Entry 6NA6 (X-ray diffraction, 2.10 A resolution); this record covers chains A and C of the 4 polymer chains in the assembly.

# Chain A (and C)
Name: Putative crotonyl-CoA reductase
Source organism: Kitasatospora setae (strain ATCC 33774 / DSM 43861 / JCM 3304 / KCC A-0304 / NBRC 14216 / KM-6054)
Notes: chain C of this document is another copy of the same molecule, construct and numbering; everything in this record applies to it too
UniProtKB: E4N096 (E4N096_KITSK); residue numbers follow UniProt; this construct covers 1-443
Sequence (445 residues; row label = number of the first residue in the row; numbers below 1 keep their minus sign (Arg-1 is residue -1)):
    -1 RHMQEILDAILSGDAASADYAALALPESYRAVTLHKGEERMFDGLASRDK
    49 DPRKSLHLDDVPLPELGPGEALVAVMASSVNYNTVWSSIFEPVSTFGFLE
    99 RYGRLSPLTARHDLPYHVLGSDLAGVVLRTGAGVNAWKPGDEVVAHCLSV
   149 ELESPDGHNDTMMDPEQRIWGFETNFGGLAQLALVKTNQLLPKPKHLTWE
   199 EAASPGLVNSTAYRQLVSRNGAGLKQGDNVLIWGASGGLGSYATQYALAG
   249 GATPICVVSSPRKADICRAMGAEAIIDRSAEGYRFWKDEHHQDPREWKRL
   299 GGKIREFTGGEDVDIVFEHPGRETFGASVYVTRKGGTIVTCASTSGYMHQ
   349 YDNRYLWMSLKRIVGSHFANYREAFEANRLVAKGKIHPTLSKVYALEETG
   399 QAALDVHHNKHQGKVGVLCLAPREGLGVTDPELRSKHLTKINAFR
Construct notes: expression tag (-1 to 0)
Small-molecule neighbours: NADPH (NDP; NADPH dihydro-nicotinamide-adenine-dinucleotide phosphate): Tyr80, Trp84, Leu205, Val206, Thr209, Trp231, Gly232, Ser234, Gly235, Gly236, Leu237, Val255, Val256, Ser257, Lys261, Arg276, His317, Pro318, Glu321, Thr322, Cys339, Ala340, Thr342, Ser343, His365, Phe366
From the paper describing this entry:
  - binding site for NADPH: His365
  - mutagenesis - E151D, E151D/N157E/N218E (100-fold), N157E, N218E, K296A/R303A/Y328F: decreased catalytic activity
  - mutagenesis - Q165A (2-3-fold), K332A: decreased catalytic activity on crotonyl-CoA
  - mutagenesis - Q165A (4-fold): decreased catalytic activity on crotonyl-pantetheine

# Interface between chain A and chain C
Contacting residue pairs (83; chain A residue first):
  Asp154(A) - Arg331(C)  salt bridge
  Met160(A) - Lys332(C)
  Met160(A) - Leu358(C)  hydrophobic
  Met161(A) - Lys332(C)
  Met161(A) - Gly333(C)
  Met161(A) - Leu358(C)  hydrophobic
  Arg212(A) - Leu358(C)
  Asn218(A) - Arg360(C)  hydrogen bond (backbone-side chain)
  Gly219(A) - Arg360(C)
  His288(A) - His288(C)
  His289(A) - His288(C)
  Phe323(A) - Tyr349(C)
  Arg331(A) - Asp154(C)  salt bridge
  Lys332(A) - Met160(C)  hydrogen bond (side chain-backbone)
  Lys332(A) - Met161(C)
  Lys332(A) - Asp162(C)  hydrogen bond (side chain-backbone)
  Lys332(A) - Gln165(C)  hydrogen bond
  Gly333(A) - Met161(C)
  Thr338(A) - Asn351(C)
  Thr338(A) - Trp355(C)
  Cys339(A) - Trp355(C)
  Ala340(A) - Asn351(C)
  Ala340(A) - Trp355(C)
  Ser341(A) - Asn351(C)  hydrogen bond
  Ser341(A) - Trp355(C)
  Tyr345(A) - Tyr349(C)
  Tyr345(A) - Asp350(C)
  Tyr345(A) - Asn351(C)  hydrogen bond (backbone-backbone)
  Tyr345(A) - Arg352(C)
  Tyr345(A) - Trp355(C)  hydrophobic
  Met346(A) - Trp295(C)  hydrophobic
  Met346(A) - Tyr349(C)
  Met346(A) - Asp350(C)
  His347(A) - His347(C)
  His347(A) - Gln348(C)
  His347(A) - Tyr349(C)  hydrogen bond (backbone-backbone)
  His347(A) - Asn351(C)
  Gln348(A) - Met346(C)
  Gln348(A) - His347(C)
  Tyr349(A) - Phe323(C)
  Tyr349(A) - Tyr345(C)
  Tyr349(A) - Met346(C)
  Tyr349(A) - His347(C)  hydrogen bond (backbone-backbone)
  Tyr349(A) - Ile361(C)
  Asp350(A) - Tyr345(C)
  Asp350(A) - Met346(C)
  Asn351(A) - Thr338(C)  hydrogen bond
  Asn351(A) - Ala340(C)  hydrogen bond (side chain-backbone)
  Asn351(A) - Ser341(C)  hydrogen bond
  Asn351(A) - Tyr345(C)  hydrogen bond (backbone-backbone)
  Asn351(A) - His347(C)
  Arg352(A) - Tyr345(C)
  Leu354(A) - Thr338(C)
  Leu354(A) - Ile361(C)  hydrophobic
  Leu354(A) - Gly363(C)
  Trp355(A) - Thr338(C)
  Trp355(A) - Cys339(C)  hydrogen bond (side chain-backbone)
  Trp355(A) - Ala340(C)
  Trp355(A) - Ser341(C)
  Trp355(A) - Ser364(C)
  Trp355(A) - His365(C)
  Met356(A) - Gln165(C)
  Met356(A) - His365(C)
  Leu358(A) - Met160(C)  hydrophobic
  Leu358(A) - Arg212(C)
  Leu358(A) - Gly363(C)
  Leu358(A) - His365(C)
  Lys359(A) - Val362(C)
  Lys359(A) - Gly363(C)  hydrogen bond (backbone-backbone)
  Arg360(A) - Ile361(C)
  Arg360(A) - Val362(C)
  Ile361(A) - Arg360(C)
  Ile361(A) - Ile361(C)  hydrogen bond (backbone-backbone)
  Val362(A) - Lys359(C)
  Val362(A) - Arg360(C)
  Gly363(A) - Leu354(C)
  Gly363(A) - Trp355(C)
  Gly363(A) - Leu358(C)
  Gly363(A) - Lys359(C)  hydrogen bond (backbone-backbone)
  Ser364(A) - Trp355(C)
  His365(A) - Trp355(C)
  His365(A) - Met356(C)
  His365(A) - Leu358(C)
Other interface residues (no listed pair), chain A (38 interface residues in all): Asp158, Arg217, Gln290
Other interface residues (no listed pair), chain C (38 interface residues in all): Pro163, Asn218, Ser357

# Summary
Chain A and chain C each contribute 38 residues to their interface; the contacts include 16 hydrogen bonds and
2 salt bridges. Among the polar pairs are Asp154(A)-Arg331(C), Asn218(A)-Arg360(C) and Lys332(A)-Met160(C).
The paper reports a binding site for NADPH at His365(A); E151D, E151D/N157E/N218E and N157E of chain A, among
others, reduce catalytic activity; 7 substitutions were tested in all.
Chain A and chain C are both Putative crotonyl-CoA reductase (Kitasatospora setae (strain ATCC 33774 / DSM
43861 / JCM 3304 / KCC A-0304 / NBRC 14216 / KM-6054)); the structure, Serial Femtosecond X-ray
Crystallography Structure of ECR in complex with NADPH, was determined by X-ray diffraction (same publication
as 6NA4, 6NA3 and 6NA5).
